7WTN - chains C2 and SY of the 18 polymer chains in the assembly; structure by electron microscopy, 3.40 A resolution.

Chain C2:
Molecule: 18S rRNA
Source organism: Saccharomyces cerevisiae
Sequence (1800 nucleotides; numbered 1 to 1800; the number before each row is that of its first residue):
     1 UAUCUGGUUGAUCCUGCCAGUAGUCAUAUGCUUGUCUCAAAGAUUAAGCC
    51 AUGCAUGUCUAAGUAUAAGCAAUUUAUACAGUGAAACUGCGAAUGGCUCA
   101 UUAAAUCAGUUAUCGUUUAUUUGAUAGUUCCUUUACUACAUGGUAUAACU
   151 GUGGUAAUUCUAGAGCUAAUACAUGCUUAAAAUCUCGACCCUUUGGAAGA
   201 GAUGUAUUUAUUAGAUAAAAAAUCAAUGUCUUCGGACUCUUUGAUGAUUC
   251 AUAAUAACUUUUCGAAUCGCAUGGCCUUGUGCUGGCGAUGGUUCAUUCAA
   301 AUUUCUGCCCUAUCAACUUUCGAUGGUAGGAUAGUGGCCUACCAUGGUUU
   351 CAACGGGUAACGGGGAAUAAGGGUUCGAUUCCGGAGAGGGAGCCUGAGAA
   401 ACGGCUACCACAUCCAAGGAAGGCAGCAGGCGCGCAAAUUACCCAAUCCU
   451 AAUUCAGGGAGGUAGUGACAAUAAAUAACGAUACAGGGCCCAUUCGGGUC
   501 UUGUAAUUGGAAUGAGUACAAUGUAAAUACCUUAACGAGGAACAAUUGGA
   551 GGGCAAGUCUGGUGCCAGCAGCCGCGGUAAUUCCAGCUCCAAUAGCGUAU
   601 AUUAAAGUUGUUGCAGUUAAAAAGCUCGUAGUUGAACUUUGGGCCCGGUU
   651 GGCCGGUCCGAUUUUUUCGUGUACUGGAUUUCCAACGGGGCCUUUCCUUC
   701 UGGCUAACCUUGAGUCCUUGUGGCUCUUGGCGAACCAGGACUUUUACUUU
   751 GAAAAAAUUAGAGUGUUCAAAGCAGGCGUAUUGCUCGAAUAUAUUAGCAU
   801 GGAAUAAUAGAAUAGGACGUUUGGUUCUAUUUUGUUGGUUUCUAGGACCA
   851 UCGUAAUGAUUAAUAGGGACGGUCGGGGGCAUCAGUAUUCAAUUGUCAGA
   901 GGUGAAAUUCUUGGAUUUAUUGAAGACUAACUACUGCGAAAGCAUUUGCC
   951 AAGGACGUUUUCAUUAAUCAAGAACGAAAGUUAGGGGAUCGAAGAUGAUC
  1001 AGAUACCGUCGUAGUCUUAACCAUAAACUAUGCCGACUAGGGAUCGGGUG
  1051 GUGUUUUUUUAAUGACCCACUCGGCACCUUACGAGAAAUCAAAGUCUUUG
  1101 GGUUCUGGGGGGAGUAUGGUCGCAAGGCUGAAACUUAAAGGAAUUGACGG
  1151 AAGGGCACCACCAGGAGUGGAGCCUGCGGCUUAAUUUGACUCAACACGGG
  1201 GAAACUCACCAGGUCCAGACACAAUAAGGAUUGACAGAUUGAGAGCUCUU
  1251 UCUUGAUUUUGUGGGUGGUGGUGCAUGGCCGUUCUUAGUUGGUGGAGUGA
  1301 UUUGUCUGCUUAAUUGCGAUAACGAACGAGACCUUAACCUACUAAAUAGU
  1351 GGUGCUAGCAUUUGCUGGUUAUCCACUUCUUAGAGGGACUAUCGGUUUCA
  1401 AGCCGAUGGAAGUUUGAGGCAAUAACAGGUCUGUGAUGCCCUUAGACGUU
  1451 CUGGGCCGCACGCGCGCUACACUGACGGAGCCAGCGAGUCUAACCUUGGC
  1501 CGAGAGGUCUUGGUAAUCUUGUGAAACUCCGUCGUGCUGGGGAUAGAGCA
  1551 UUGUAAUUAUUGCUCUUCAACGAGGAAUUCCUAGUAAGCGCAAGUCAUCA
  1601 GCUUGCGUUGAUUACGUCCCUGCCCUUUGUACACACCGCCCGUCGCUAGU
  1651 ACCGAUUGAAUGGCUUAGUGAGGCCUCAGGAUCUGCUUAGAGAAGGGGGC
  1701 AACUCCAUCUCAGAGCGGAGAAUUUGGACAAACUUGGUCAUUUAGAGGAA
  1751 CUAAAAGUCGUAACAAGGUUUCCGUAGGUGAACCUGCGGAAGGAUCAUUA
Disordered / not traced: 73-75, 133-135, 489-498, 651-683, 707-732, 1147-1634, 1639-1643, 1687-1711, 1759-1765

Chain SY:
Name: 40S ribosomal protein S24-A
Source organism: Saccharomyces cerevisiae
UniProtKB: P0CX31 (RS24A_YEAST); numbering as in UniProt (aligned over 1-135)
Amino-acid sequence (135 residues; numbered 1 to 135; the number before each row is that of its first residue):
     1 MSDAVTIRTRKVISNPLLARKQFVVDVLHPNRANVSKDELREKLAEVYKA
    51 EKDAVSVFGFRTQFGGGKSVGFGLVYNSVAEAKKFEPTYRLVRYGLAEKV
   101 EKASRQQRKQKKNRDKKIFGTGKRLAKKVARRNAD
Disordered / not traced: 1
UniProt features mapped onto this chain:
  - modified residue: Ser-2 (N-acetylserine), Ser-14 (Phosphoserine), Ser-56 (Phosphoserine)
  - cross-link: Lys-21 (Glycyl lysine isopeptide (Lys-Gly) (interchain with G-Cter in ubiquitin))

Chain C2 / chain SY interface:
Pairs across the interface (84; chain C2 residue first):
  G53(C2) with Gln-106(SY), sugar contact; Gln-110(SY), phosphate contact
  C54(C2) with Lys-109(SY), sugar contact; Gln-110(SY), phosphate contact; Asn-113(SY), phosphate contact
  A55(C2) with Lys-112(SY), salt bridge to the phosphate; Asn-113(SY), hydrogen bond to the phosphate
  G57(C2) with Lys-112(SY), salt bridge to the phosphate; Lys-116(SY), salt bridge to the phosphate
  A84(C2) with Thr-121(SY), base contact
  A85(C2) with Gly-120(SY), sugar contact; Thr-121(SY), sugar contact
  A86(C2) with Phe-119(SY), sugar contact; Gly-120(SY), phosphate contact
  C149(C2) with Thr-121(SY), hydrogen bond to the phosphate; Arg-124(SY), salt bridge to the phosphate
  U150(C2) with Lys-123(SY), phosphate contact; Arg-124(SY), hydrogen bond to the base
  G151(C2) with Arg-124(SY), hydrogen bond to the base; Lys-127(SY), salt bridge to the phosphate
  U152(C2) with Lys-127(SY), salt bridge to the phosphate
  G153(C2) with Lys-128(SY), base contact; Arg-131(SY), salt bridge to the phosphate
  G154(C2) with Arg-131(SY), salt bridge to the phosphate; Arg-132(SY), phosphate contact
  U155(C2) with Arg-132(SY), salt bridge to the phosphate
  A157(C2) with Arg-132(SY), salt bridge to the phosphate
  U159(C2) with Lys-116(SY), base contact; Lys-117(SY), salt bridge to the phosphate
  C160(C2) with Lys-128(SY), base contact
  U161(C2) with Lys-128(SY), hydrogen bond to the base
  C442(C2) with Gln-106(SY), phosphate contact
  C443(C2) with Ser-104(SY), phosphate contact; Arg-105(SY), hydrogen bond to the phosphate
  C444(C2) with Arg-105(SY), hydrogen bond to the phosphate; Arg-108(SY), salt bridge to the phosphate
  G458(C2) with Arg-105(SY), salt bridge to the phosphate; Lys-109(SY), salt bridge to the phosphate
  G459(C2) with Arg-105(SY), salt bridge to the phosphate; Gln-106(SY), hydrogen bond to the base; Lys-109(SY), salt bridge to the phosphate
  A521(C2) with Asn-34(SY), hydrogen bond to the base; Ser-36(SY), sugar contact
  U522(C2) with Asn-34(SY), hydrogen bond to the sugar; Val-35(SY), sugar contact; Lys-37(SY), phosphate contact; Phe-60(SY), phosphate contact
  G523(C2) with Lys-37(SY), salt bridge to the phosphate; Phe-58(SY), phosphate contact; Phe-60(SY), sugar contact
  U524(C2) with Phe-58(SY), phosphate contact; Arg-93(SY), base contact
  A525(C2) with Tyr-89(SY), sugar contact; Lys-99(SY), sugar contact
  A526(C2) with Arg-93(SY), salt bridge to the phosphate
  C530(C2) with Arg-61(SY), hydrogen bond to the base
  C531(C2) with Arg-61(SY), sugar contact; Thr-62(SY), hydrogen bond to the sugar; Gln-63(SY), sugar contact; Phe-64(SY), phosphate contact
  U532(C2) with Ala-33(SY), hydrogen bond to the sugar; Asn-34(SY), base contact; Phe-64(SY), phosphate contact; Gly-65(SY), hydrogen bond to the phosphate; Gly-66(SY), sugar contact
  U533(C2) with Ala-33(SY), sugar contact
  U767(C2) with Phe-64(SY), stacking on the base
  G775(C2) with Lys-11(SY), base contact
  G776(C2) with Lys-11(SY), base contact
  C777(C2) with Arg-10(SY), base contact
  G778(C2) with Thr-9(SY), base contact; Arg-10(SY), hydrogen bond to the base
  A780(C2) with Arg-8(SY), hydrogen bond to the base; Thr-9(SY), hydrogen bond to the phosphate; Arg-10(SY), hydrogen bond to the base
  U781(C2) with Thr-9(SY), hydrogen bond to the phosphate; Val-47(SY), base contact
  U782(C2) with Lys-21(SY), hydrogen bond to the sugar; Tyr-48(SY), base contact
  G783(C2) with Arg-10(SY), base contact; Lys-11(SY), hydrogen bond to the base; Val-12(SY), hydrogen bond to the base; Ser-14(SY), hydrogen bond to the phosphate
  C784(C2) with Lys-11(SY), base contact
Also at the interface, not in a pair above, chain C2 (48 interface residues in all): C87, A148, A441, A445, G457
Also at the interface, not in a pair above, chain SY (51 interface residues in all): Ile-7, Ile-13, Asp-26, Arg-32, Gly-59, Lys-102, Ile-118

Summary:
48 residues of chain C2 face 51 of chain SY across their interface, with 23 hydrogen bonds, 18 salt bridges
and 1 aromatic stacking contact. Polar pairs include U150(C2)/Arg-124(SY), G151(C2)/Arg-124(SY) and
U161(C2)/Lys-128(SY).
Here chain C2 is 18S rRNA and chain SY is 40S ribosomal protein S24-A, both from Saccharomyces cerevisiae.
Entry 7WTN (Cryo-EM structure of a yeast pre-40S ribosomal subunit - State Tsr1-1 (with Rps2)) was determined
by electron microscopy (same publication as 7WTO, 7WTP, 7WTQ and 7WTR).
